Entry 9D1W (electron microscopy, 3.44 A resolution); this record covers chains C and c of the 8 polymer chains in the assembly.

== Chain C ==
Molecule: HIV-1 BG505 DS-SOSIP gp120
Source organism: Human immunodeficiency virus 1
UniProtKB: Q2N0S6 (Q2N0S6_9HIV1); the construct lacks a stretch of the UniProt sequence and is renumbered around it, so the offset changes along the chain: 31-141 = UniProt 30-140; 150-185 = UniProt 141-176; 189-309 = UniProt 188-308; 312-321 = UniProt 309-318; 2 more segments
Amino-acid sequence (481 residues; row label = number of the first residue in the row; note: 14 numbers in that range are skipped by the numbering (no residue carries them; nothing is unmodelled there); a row labelled like 185A-185K holds insertion residues (185A, then the next letters in order)):
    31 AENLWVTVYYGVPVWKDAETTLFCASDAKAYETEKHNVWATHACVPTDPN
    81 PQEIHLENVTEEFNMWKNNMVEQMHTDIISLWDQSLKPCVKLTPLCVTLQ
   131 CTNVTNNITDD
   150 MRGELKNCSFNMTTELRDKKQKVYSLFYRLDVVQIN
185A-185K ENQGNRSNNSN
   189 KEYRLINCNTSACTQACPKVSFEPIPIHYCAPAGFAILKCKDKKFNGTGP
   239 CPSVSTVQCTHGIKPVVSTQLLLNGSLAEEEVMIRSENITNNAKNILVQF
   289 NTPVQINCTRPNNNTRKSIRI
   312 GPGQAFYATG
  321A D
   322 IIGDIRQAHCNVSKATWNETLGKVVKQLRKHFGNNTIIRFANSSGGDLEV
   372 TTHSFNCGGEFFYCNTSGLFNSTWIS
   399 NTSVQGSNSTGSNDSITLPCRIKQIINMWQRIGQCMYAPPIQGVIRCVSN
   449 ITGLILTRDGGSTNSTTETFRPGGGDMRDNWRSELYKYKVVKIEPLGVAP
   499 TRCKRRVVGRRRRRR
Disordered / not traced: 31-32, 185A-185K, 399-410, 506-513
Differences from the reference sequence: conflict Cys201 (Ile200 in Q2N0S6), Asn332 (Thr330 in Q2N0S6), Cys433 (Ala430 in Q2N0S6), Cys501 (Ala498 in Q2N0S6); expression tag (509-513)
Disulfides: Cys54-Cys74, Cys119-Cys205, Cys126-Cys196, Cys131-Cys157, Cys201-Cys433, Cys218-Cys247, Cys228-Cys239, Cys296-Cys331, Cys378-Cys445, Cys385-Cys418
Covalently attached groups: N-acetylglucosamine (NAG) linked to Asn88, Asn133, Asn156, Asn197, Asn234, Asn262, Asn276, Asn295, Asn301, Asn332, Asn339, Asn355, Asn363, Asn386, Asn392, Asn448; glycan linked to Asn160

== Chain c ==
Molecule: HIV-1 BG505 DS-SOSIP glycoprotein gp41
Source organism: Human immunodeficiency virus 1
UniProtKB: Q2N0S6 (Q2N0S6_9HIV1); residues 512-664 here correspond to UniProt positions 509-661 (UniProt number = residue number - 3)
Amino-acid sequence (153 residues; numbered 512 to 664; the number before each row is that of its first residue):
   512 AVGIGAVFLGFLGAAGSTMGAASMTLTVQARNLLSGIVQQQSNLLRAPEA
   562 QQHLLKLTVWGIKQLQARVLAVERYLRDQQLLGIWGCSGKLICCTNVPWN
   612 SSWSNRNLSEIWDNMTWLQWDKEISNYTQIIYGLLEESQNQQEKNEQDLL
   662 ALD
Disordered / not traced: 512-520, 547-568
Differences from the reference sequence: engineered mutation Pro559 (Ile556 in Q2N0S6), Cys605 (Thr602 in Q2N0S6)
Disulfides: Cys598-Cys604
Covalently attached groups: N-acetylglucosamine (NAG) linked to Asn611, Asn637

== Chain C / chain c interface ==
Cross-chain cystine bridges: Cys501(C)-Cys605(c)
Contacting residue pairs (88):
  Leu34(C) - Pro609(c)
  Leu34(C) - Trp610(c)  hydrogen bond (backbone-backbone)
  Leu34(C) - Leu619(c)  hydrophobic
  Trp35(C) - Thr606(c)
  Trp35(C) - Asn607(c)
  Trp35(C) - Val608(c)
  Trp35(C) - Pro609(c)
  Val36(C) - Thr606(c)  hydrogen bond (backbone-backbone)
  Val36(C) - Val608(c)  hydrogen bond (backbone-backbone)
  Val36(C) - Trp610(c)  hydrophobic
  Thr37(C) - Cys604(c)
  Val38(C) - Leu593(c)  hydrophobic
  Val38(C) - Cys598(c)  hydrophobic
  Val38(C) - Leu602(c)
  Val38(C) - Ile603(c)
  Val38(C) - Cys604(c)  hydrogen bond (backbone-backbone)
  Val38(C) - Leu646(c)  hydrophobic
  Tyr39(C) - Leu602(c)
  Tyr39(C) - Ile603(c)  hydrophobic
  Tyr39(C) - Trp623(c)
  Tyr39(C) - Trp628(c)  hydrophobic
  Tyr40(C) - Leu537(c)
  Tyr40(C) - Asp589(c)
  Tyr40(C) - Gln590(c)  hydrogen bond
  Tyr40(C) - Leu593(c)  hydrophobic
  Tyr40(C) - Leu602(c)  hydrogen bond (backbone-backbone)
  Gly41(C) - Leu537(c)
  Gly41(C) - Gln540(c)  hydrogen bond (backbone-side chain)
  Val42(C) - Trp628(c)
  Pro43(C) - Leu523(c)  hydrophobic
  Pro43(C) - Gln540(c)
  Pro43(C) - Trp628(c)
  Val44(C) - Trp628(c)  hydrophobic
  Val44(C) - Leu629(c)
  Val44(C) - Asp632(c)
  Trp45(C) - Ala526(c)  hydrophobic
  Trp45(C) - Leu629(c)  hydrophobic
  Thr50(C) - Leu581(c)
  Leu52(C) - Lys574(c)
  Phe53(C) - Gln575(c)
  Cys54(C) - Trp571(c)  hydrophobic
  Ala70(C) - Trp571(c)  hydrogen bond (backbone-side chain)
  Ala73(C) - Trp571(c)
  Cys74(C) - Trp571(c)  hydrogen bond
  Ile84(C) - Phe522(c)
  Ile84(C) - Gly524(c)
  Leu86(C) - Leu523(c)
  Glu87(C) - Gly527(c)
  Asn88(C) - Gly527(c)
  Gln103(C) - Lys574(c)
  Asp107(C) - Trp571(c)
  Asp107(C) - Lys574(c)  salt bridge
  Ser110(C) - Val570(c)
  Leu111(C) - Val570(c)  hydrophobic
  Leu111(C) - Trp571(c)  hydrophobic
  Gln114(C) - Val570(c)
  Pro220(C) - Ala578(c)  hydrophobic
  Ala221(C) - Leu545(c)  hydrophobic
  Ala221(C) - Ser546(c)
  Ala221(C) - Ala582(c)
  Gly222(C) - Arg585(c)  hydrogen bond (backbone-side chain)
  Phe223(C) - Leu581(c)  hydrophobic
  Lys490(C) - Arg585(c)
  Ile491(C) - Arg585(c)
  Pro493(C) - Asp589(c)
  Leu494(C) - Asp589(c)
  Leu494(C) - Leu592(c)  hydrophobic
  Val496(C) - Trp610(c)
  Val496(C) - Trp631(c)  hydrogen bond (backbone-side chain)
  Ala497(C) - Trp610(c)
  Ala497(C) - Trp623(c)  hydrophobic
  Ala497(C) - Trp628(c)  hydrophobic
  Pro498(C) - Trp610(c)
  Pro498(C) - Trp623(c)  hydrogen bond (backbone-side chain)
  Pro498(C) - Trp631(c)
  Thr499(C) - Trp623(c)
  Arg500(C) - Leu619(c)
  Cys501(C) - Cys605(c)  disulfide
  Lys502(C) - Asn607(c)  hydrogen bond
  Arg503(C) - Trp596(c)  hydrogen bond (side chain-backbone)
  Arg503(C) - Cys605(c)  hydrogen bond (side chain-backbone)
  Arg503(C) - Thr606(c)
  Arg503(C) - Asn607(c)
  Arg503(C) - Gln650(c)  hydrogen bond
  Arg503(C) - Gln653(c)  hydrogen bond
  Val505(C) - Asn607(c)  hydrogen bond (backbone-side chain)
  Val505(C) - Gln653(c)
  Val505(C) - Glu657(c)
Interface residues without a listed pair, chain C (55 interface residues in all): Thr51, His72, Val75, His85, Val89, Ile215, Tyr217, Ala224, Glu492, Gly495
Interface residues without a listed pair, chain c (52 interface residues in all): Gly521, Ala525, Ala533, Asn543, Leu544, Thr569, Tyr586, Trp614, Ile622, Tyr643

== Overview ==
55 residues of chain C and 52 residues of chain c are in contact, with 1 disulfide bond, 18 hydrogen bonds and
1 salt bridge. Polar pairs include Asp107(C)-Lys574(c), Tyr40(C)-Gln590(c) and Gly41(C)-Gln540(c).
Here chain C is HIV-1 BG505 DS-SOSIP gp120 and chain c is HIV-1 BG505 DS-SOSIP glycoprotein gp41, both from
Human immunodeficiency virus 1. Entry 9D1W (Cryo-EM structure of PGDM1400 Fab bound to HIV-1 BG505
DS-SOSIP.664 Env trimer) was determined by electron microscopy (same publication as 9D3D).
